PDB entry 3BVH | X-ray diffraction, 2.60 A resolution | chains A and C of the 5 polymer chains in the assembly

Chain A:
Protein: Fibrinogen alpha chain
From: Homo sapiens
UniProtKB: P02671 (FIBA_HUMAN); residues 129-190 here correspond to UniProt positions 148-209 (UniProt number = residue number + 19)
Chain sequence (62 residues; each row starts with the number of its first residue):
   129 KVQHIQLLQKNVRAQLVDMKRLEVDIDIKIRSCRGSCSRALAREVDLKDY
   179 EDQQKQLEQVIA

Chain C:
Protein: Fibrinogen gamma chain
From: Homo sapiens
UniProtKB: P02679 (FIBG_HUMAN); residues 102-394 here correspond to UniProt positions 128-420 (UniProt number = residue number + 26)
Chain sequence (293 residues; numbered 102 to 394; the number before each row is that of its first residue):
   102 THDSSIRYLQEIYNSNNQKIVNLKEKVAQLEAQCQEPCKDTVQIHDITGK
   152 DCQDIANKGAKQSGLYFIKPLKANQQFLVYCEIDGSGNGWTVFQKRLDGS
   202 VDFKKNWIQYKEGFGHLSPTGTTEFWLGNEKIHLISTQSAIPYALRVELE
   252 DWNGRTSTADYAMFKVGPEADKYRLTYAYFAGGDAGDAFDGFDFGDDPSD
   302 KFFTSHNGMQFSTWDNDNDKFEGNCAEQDGSGWWMNKCHAGHLNGVYYQG
   352 GTYSKASTPNGYANGIIWATWKTRWYSMKKTTMKIIPFNRLTI
Differences from the reference sequence: engineered mutation Ala364 (Asp390 in P02679)
UniProt features mapped onto this chain:
  - binding site (Ca(2+)): Asp318, Asp320, Phe322, Gly324
  - glycosylation: Asn308 (N-linked (GlcNAc...) asparagine)
Disulfides: Cys153-Cys182, Cys326-Cys339
Metal / ion sites: Ca2+: Asp318, Asp320, Phe322, Gly324

Interface between chain A and chain C:
Inter-chain disulfides: Cys161(A)-Cys135(C)
Residue-residue contacts (31):
  Lys129(A) with His103(C)
  His132(A) with Gln111(C)
  Ile133(A) with Ile107(C)
  Leu136(A) with Ile107(C); Leu110(C), hydrophobic; Gln111(C)
  Asn139(A) with Tyr114(C), hydrogen bond (backbone-side chain)
  Gln143(A) with Tyr114(C), hydrogen bond (side chain-backbone); Asn117(C); Asn118(C), hydrogen bond; Ile121(C)
  Asp146(A) with Ile121(C); Lys125(C), salt bridge
  Met147(A) with Ile121(C), hydrophobic
  Leu150(A) with Leu124(C), hydrophobic; Lys125(C)
  Asp153(A) with Val128(C)
  Ile154(A) with Val128(C), hydrophobic
  Lys157(A) with Val128(C); Glu132(C), salt bridge
  Cys161(A) with Leu131(C), hydrophobic; Cys135(C), disulfide
  Gly163(A) with Glu137(C); Pro138(C); Cys139(C), hydrogen bond (backbone-backbone)
  Ser164(A) with Gln134(C), hydrogen bond (side chain-backbone); Cys135(C); Gln136(C); Glu137(C), hydrogen bond (side chain-backbone)
  Cys165(A) with Gln134(C); Cys135(C), hydrophobic
Interface residues without a listed pair, chain A (19 interface residues in all): Val140, Ile158, Ser160

Summary:
Chain A and chain C each contribute 19 residues to their interface; the contacts include 1 disulfide bond, 6
hydrogen bonds and 2 salt bridges. Polar contacts include Asp146(A)-Lys125(C), Lys157(A)-Glu132(C) and
Asn139(A)-Tyr114(C). Curated annotation (UniProt) lists 4 Ca2+-binding residues on chain C.
Here chain A is Fibrinogen alpha chain and chain C is Fibrinogen gamma chain, both from Homo sapiens. Entry
3BVH (Crystal Structure of Recombinant gammaD364A Fibrinogen Fragment D with the Peptide Ligand
Gly-Pro-Arg-Pro-Amide) was determined by X-ray diffraction.
